Entry 6VS0 (X-ray diffraction, 2.10 A resolution); this record covers chain A.

# Chain A
Name: Multidrug transporter MdfA
Source organism: Escherichia coli
UniProt: P0AEY8 (MDFA_ECOLI); residue numbers follow UniProt; this construct covers 14-400
Chain sequence (387 residues; row label = number of the first residue in the row):
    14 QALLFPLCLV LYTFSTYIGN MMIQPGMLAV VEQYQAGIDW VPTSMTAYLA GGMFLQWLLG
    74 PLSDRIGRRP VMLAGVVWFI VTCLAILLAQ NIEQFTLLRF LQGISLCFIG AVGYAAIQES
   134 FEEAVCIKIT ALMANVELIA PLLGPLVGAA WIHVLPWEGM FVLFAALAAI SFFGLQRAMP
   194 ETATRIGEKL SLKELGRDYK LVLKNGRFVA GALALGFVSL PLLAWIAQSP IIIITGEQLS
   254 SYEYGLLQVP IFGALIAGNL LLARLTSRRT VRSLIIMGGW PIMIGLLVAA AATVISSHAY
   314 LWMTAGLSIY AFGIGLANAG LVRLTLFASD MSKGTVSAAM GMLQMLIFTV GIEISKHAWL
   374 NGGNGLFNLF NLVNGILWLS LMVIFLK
Differences from the reference sequence: engineered mutation Thr26 (Glu in P0AEY8), Met34 (Asp in P0AEY8), Glu150 (Ala in P0AEY8)
Metal / ion sites: praseodymium ion site 1 near Glu207 (its only coordinating residue here); praseodymium ion site 2 near Asp211 (its only coordinating residue here)
Ligand contacts: chloramphenicol (CLM): Tyr30, Asn33, Met34, Leu62, Leu119, Glu150, Ser232, Leu235, Leu236, Ile327, Asn331, Gln357, Phe361
Reported in the primary citation:
  - binding site for chloramphenicol: Tyr30, Asn331
  - mutagenesis - Y30A, S232A, L236A, N331A, Q357A, F361A: decreased growth in response to chloramphenicol
  - mutagenesis - Y30A, L236A, Q357A, F361A: decreased growth in response to Tm
  - mutagenesis - N272A, V335A: unchanged growth in response to chloramphenicol

# Summary
Bound to chain A: chloramphenicol. From the paper: a binding site for chloramphenicol at Tyr30 and Asn331;
Y30A, S232A and L236A, among others, reduce growth in response to chloramphenicol; 8 substitutions were tested
in all.
Chain A is Multidrug transporter MdfA (Escherichia coli); the structure, protein B, was determined by X-ray
diffraction (same publication as 6VRZ, 6VS1 and 6VS2).
